8WPK - chains D and E of the 9 polymer chains in the assembly; structure by electron microscopy, 2.70 A resolution.

[Chain D (and E)]
Name: H5R late gene transcription factor
Organism: Monkeypox virus
Notes: chain E of this document is another copy of the same molecule, construct and numbering; everything in this record applies to it too
Amino-acid sequence (210 residues; numbered 1 to 210; the number before each row is that of its first residue):
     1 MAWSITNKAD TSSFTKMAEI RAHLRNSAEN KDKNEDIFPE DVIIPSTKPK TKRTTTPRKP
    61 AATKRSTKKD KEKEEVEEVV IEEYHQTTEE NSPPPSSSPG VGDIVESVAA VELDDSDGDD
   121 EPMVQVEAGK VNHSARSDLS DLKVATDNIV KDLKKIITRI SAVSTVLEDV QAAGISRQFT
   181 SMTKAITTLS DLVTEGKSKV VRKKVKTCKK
Not modelled in the structure: 1-135, 205-210 (chain E: 1-139, 197-210)

[Interface between chain D and chain E]
Residue-residue contacts (58):
  Lys-143(D) with Gln-171(E)
  Thr-146(D) with Leu-167(E); Gln-171(E), hydrogen bond
  Ile-149(D) with Ile-156(E); Arg-159(E); Ile-160(E), hydrophobic
  Val-150(D) with Ile-175(E), hydrophobic
  Asp-152(D) with Ile-156(E); Arg-159(E), salt bridge
  Leu-153(D) with Ile-156(E), hydrophobic; Ile-175(E), hydrophobic; Gln-178(E)
  Lys-154(D) with Gln-178(E)
  Ile-156(D) with Ile-149(E); Leu-153(E), hydrophobic
  Ile-157(D) with Gln-178(E); Ser-181(E)
  Arg-159(D) with Asn-148(E); Ile-149(E); Asp-152(E), salt bridge
  Ile-160(D) with Met-182(E), hydrophobic; Ala-185(E), hydrophobic
  Val-163(D) with Leu-142(E), hydrophobic
  Ser-164(D) with Leu-189(E); Leu-192(E)
  Leu-167(D) with Leu-192(E), hydrophobic; Val-193(E), hydrophobic
  Glu-168(D) with Leu-192(E)
  Ser-181(D) with Lys-143(E), hydrogen bond
  Met-182(D) with Lys-143(E)
  Ile-186(D) with Ile-186(E); Leu-189(E), hydrophobic; Val-193(E), hydrophobic
  Leu-189(D) with Ile-149(E), hydrophobic; Val-150(E), hydrophobic; Leu-153(E), hydrophobic; Ile-186(E), hydrophobic
  Ser-190(D) with Ile-186(E)
  Leu-192(D) with Leu-153(E), hydrophobic; Lys-154(E); Ile-157(E), hydrophobic
  Val-193(D) with Met-182(E), hydrophobic; Thr-183(E)
  Gly-196(D) with Ile-157(E); Ile-160(E); Phe-179(E)
  Lys-197(D) with Ser-176(E); Phe-179(E), hydrogen bond (side chain-backbone); Thr-180(E); Thr-183(E)
  Lys-199(D) with Ile-160(E); Ser-161(E), hydrogen bond; Ser-164(E)
  Val-200(D) with Ala-172(E), hydrophobic; Ile-175(E), hydrophobic; Phe-179(E), hydrophobic
  Lys-203(D) with Asp-169(E); Ala-172(E)
Other interface residues (no listed pair), chain D (30 interface residues in all): Leu-142, Gln-171, Thr-183
Other interface residues (no listed pair), chain E (36 interface residues in all): Thr-146, Val-163, Val-166, Ser-190, Gly-196

[Summary]
30 residues of chain D face 36 of chain E across their interface, with 4 hydrogen bonds and 2 salt bridges.
Polar contacts include Asp-152(D)/Arg-159(E), Thr-146(D)/Gln-171(E) and Ser-181(D)/Lys-143(E).
Chain D and chain E are both H5R late gene transcription factor (Monkeypox virus); the structure, Structure of
monkeypox virus polymerase complex F8-A22-E4-H5 with exgenous DNA, was determined by electron microscopy (same
publication as 8WPE, 8WPF and 8WPP).
